Entry 8P4R (electron microscopy, 11.90 A resolution (very low resolution: no residue pairs are listed; an interface is given only as per-side residue counts)); this record covers chains M and a of the 28 polymer chains in the assembly.

Chain M:
Molecule: Chaperonin GroEL
Source organism: Escherichia coli BL21(DE3)
UniProtKB: A0A140NH65 (A0A140NH65_ECOBD); residues 2-548 here = UniProt positions 2-548
Chain sequence (547 residues; numbered 2 to 548; the number before each row is that of its first residue):
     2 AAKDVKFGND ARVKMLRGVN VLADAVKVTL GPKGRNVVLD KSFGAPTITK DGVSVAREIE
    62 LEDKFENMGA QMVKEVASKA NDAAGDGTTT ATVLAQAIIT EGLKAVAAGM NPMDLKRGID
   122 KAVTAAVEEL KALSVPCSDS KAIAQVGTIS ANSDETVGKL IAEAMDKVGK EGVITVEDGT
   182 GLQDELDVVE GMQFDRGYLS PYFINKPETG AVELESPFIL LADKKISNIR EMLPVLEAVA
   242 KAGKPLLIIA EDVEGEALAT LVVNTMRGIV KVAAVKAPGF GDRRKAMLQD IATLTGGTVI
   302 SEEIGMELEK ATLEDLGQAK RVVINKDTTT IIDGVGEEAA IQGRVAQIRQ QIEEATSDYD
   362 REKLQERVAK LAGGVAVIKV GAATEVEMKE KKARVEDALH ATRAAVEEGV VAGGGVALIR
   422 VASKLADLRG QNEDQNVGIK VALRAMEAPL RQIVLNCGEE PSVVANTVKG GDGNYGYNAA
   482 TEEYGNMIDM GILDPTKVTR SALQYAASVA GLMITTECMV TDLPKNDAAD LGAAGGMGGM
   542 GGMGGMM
Not modelled in the structure: 526-548
Metal / ion sites: K+: Thr30, Lys51, Thr90 (together with ATP); Mg2+: Asp87 (together with ATP)
Ligand contacts: ATP (adenosine-5'-triphosphate): Thr30, Leu31, Gly32, Pro33, Lys51, Asp52, Gly53, Gly86, Asp87, Gly88, Thr89, Thr90, Thr91, Ile150, Ser151, Asp398, Gly414, Gly415, Gly416, Ile454, Tyr478, Asn479, Ala480, Ala481, Ile493, Asp495

Chain a:
Molecule: Co-chaperonin GroES
Source organism: Escherichia coli BL21(DE3)
UniProtKB: A0A140NEN6 (A0A140NEN6_ECOBD); residue numbers follow UniProt; this construct covers 1-97
Chain sequence (97 residues; each row starts with the number of its first residue):
     1 MNIRPLHDRV IVKRKEVETK SAGGIVLTGS AAAKSTRGEV LAVGNGRILE NGEVKPLDVK
    61 VGDIVIFNDG YGVKSEKIDN EEVLIMSESD ILAIVEA
Not modelled in the structure: 1, 97

Chain M / chain a interface:
At this resolution (12 A) residue pairs are not listed: 14 residues of chain M and 10 of chain a lie at the interface.

Overview:
14 residues of chain M and 10 residues of chain a are in contact. Bound to chain M: ATP. The K+ site is built
by Thr30(M), Lys51(M) and Thr90(M).
Here chain M is Chaperonin GroEL and chain a is Co-chaperonin GroES, both from Escherichia coli BL21(DE3).
Entry 8P4R (In situ structure average of GroEL14-GroES14 complexes in Escherichia coli cytosol obtained by
cryo electron tomography) was determined by electron microscopy, deposited together with 8P4M, 8P4N, 8P4O,
8QXS, 8QXT, 8QXU and 8QXV.
